PDB entry 2C5B | X-ray diffraction, 2.50 A resolution | chains B and C of the 3 polymer chains in the assembly

Chain B (and C):
Name: 5'-fluoro-5'-deoxyadenosine synthase
Organism: Streptomyces cattleya
Notes: EC 2.5.1.63; chain C of this document is another copy of the same molecule, construct and numbering; everything in this record applies to it too
Reference sequence: Q70GK9 (Q70GK9_STRCT); numbering as in UniProt (aligned over 1-299)
Amino-acid sequence (299 residues; each row starts with the number of its first residue):
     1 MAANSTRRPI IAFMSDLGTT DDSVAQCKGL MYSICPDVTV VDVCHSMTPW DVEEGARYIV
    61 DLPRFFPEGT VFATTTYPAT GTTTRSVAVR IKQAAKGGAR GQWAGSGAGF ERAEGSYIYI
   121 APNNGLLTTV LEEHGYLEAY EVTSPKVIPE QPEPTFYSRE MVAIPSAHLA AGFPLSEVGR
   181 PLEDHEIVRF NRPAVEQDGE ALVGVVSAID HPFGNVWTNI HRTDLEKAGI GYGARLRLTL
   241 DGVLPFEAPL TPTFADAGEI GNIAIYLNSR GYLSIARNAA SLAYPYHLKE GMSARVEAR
Disordered / not traced: 1-7, 299
Residues lining bound ligands:
  - 5'-fluoro-2',5'-dideoxyadenosine (5F1), molecule 1: Asp16, Leu17, Trp50, Thr76, Tyr77, Pro78, Thr80, Thr155, Phe156, Tyr157, Ser158
  - 5'-fluoro-2',5'-dideoxyadenosine (5F1), molecule 2: Phe213, Asn215, Phe254, Ala276, Arg277, Asn278, Ala279, Ala280
  - methionine (MET), molecule 1: Leu17, Asp21, Ser23, Thr155, Phe156
  - methionine (MET), molecule 2: Asp210, Phe213, Asn215, Trp217, Phe254, Ser269, Arg270
UniProt features mapped onto this chain:
  - binding site (S-adenosyl-L-methionine): Asp16, Asp21 to Ser23, Tyr77, Ser158, Asp210, Asn215, Ser269, Arg270, Arg277 to Ala279
  - mutagenesis: Asp16 (D16A: Loss of 5'-FDA synthase activity; D16N: Loss of 5'-FDA synthase activity; D16S: Loss of 5'-FDA synthase activity), Thr80 (T80A: Weak 5'-FDA synthase activity. 2-fold increase of the affinity binding for S-adenosyl-L-methionine and 4-fold decrease of the affinity binding for fluoride ...), Phe156 (F156A: Weak 5'-FDA synthase activity; F156V: Weak 5'-FDA synthase activity), Ser158 (S158A: The 5'-FDA synthase activity is 40% of the wild-type. 2-fold increase of the affinity binding for fluoride and 1.5-fold decrease of the affinity binding for S-adenosyl-L-methionine ...)
Reported in the primary citation:
  - binding site for 5'-fluoro-2',5'-dideoxyadenosine: Asp16, Tyr77, Ser158

Interface between chain B and chain C:
Contacting residue pairs - 78 pairs, chain B then chain C:
  Asp16(B) with Pro212(C); Phe213(C)
  Leu17(B) with His211(C); Pro212(C)
  Gly18(B) with Pro212(C)
  Thr19(B) with Cys44(C)
  Thr20(B) with Cys44(C); Tyr58(C); His211(C)
  Asp21(B) with Val43(C); Cys44(C); Tyr58(C); Asp210(C); Arg270(C), salt bridge
  Asp22(B) with Val43(C); Tyr58(C); Leu62(C); Arg270(C), salt bridge
  Ser23(B) with Arg270(C), hydrogen bond
  Ala25(B) with Asp42(C); Val43(C), hydrophobic; Phe66(C)
  Gln26(B) with Phe65(C); Arg270(C)
  Lys28(B) with Val41(C)
  Gly29(B) with Phe65(C); Phe66(C); Pro67(C)
  Leu30(B) with Phe65(C), hydrogen bond (backbone-backbone); Ala104(C), hydrophobic; Gly105(C)
  Tyr32(B) with Ile10(C), hydrophobic; Thr39(C); Val41(C), hydrophobic; Pro67(C)
  Ser33(B) with Phe65(C), hydrogen bond (side chain-backbone); Phe66(C); Pro67(C); Arg112(C), hydrogen bond
  Ile34(B) with Phe110(C), hydrophobic
  Pro49(B) with Pro212(C); Phe213(C), hydrophobic
  Trp50(B) with Phe213(C); Ala279(C); Ala280(C); Ser281(C)
  Thr80(B) with Thr253(C), hydrogen bond (backbone-side chain); Phe254(C)
  Gly81(B) with Thr253(C)
  Thr82(B) with Ala255(C)
  Pro145(B) with Gly107(C), hydrogen bond (backbone-backbone)
  Lys146(B) with Ser106(C)
  Val147(B) with Ser106(C)
  Ile148(B) with Ser106(C); Gly107(C), hydrogen bond (backbone-backbone)
  Pro149(B) with Gly105(C); Ser106(C); Gly107(C)
  Glu150(B) with Gly107(C), hydrogen bond (backbone-backbone); Ala108(C)
  Gln151(B) with Gln102(C), hydrogen bond (backbone-side chain)
  Glu153(B) with Gly98(C); Ala99(C), hydrogen bond (side chain-backbone); Gln102(C); Asn268(C); Ser269(C)
  Pro154(B) with Pro252(C); Thr253(C)
  Thr155(B) with Pro252(C); Thr253(C); Phe254(C); Tyr266(C); Ser269(C), hydrogen bond (side chain-backbone)
  Phe156(B) with Ser269(C)
  Arg159(B) with Phe65(C)
  Ile164(B) with Gly105(C); Ser106(C)
  His168(B) with Ser106(C), hydrogen bond
Other interface residues (no listed pair), chain B (36 interface residues in all): Pro78
Other interface residues (no listed pair), chain C (42 interface residues in all): Ser46, Arg57, Asp61, Trp217, Leu267, Asn278

In short:
36 residues of chain B and 42 residues of chain C are in contact, with 12 hydrogen bonds and 2 salt bridges.
Polar contacts include Asp21(B)-Arg270(C), Asp22(B)-Arg270(C) and Ser23(B)-Arg270(C). Ligands of chain B:
methionine and 5'-fluoro-2',5'-dideoxyadenosine. From the paper: a binding site for
5'-fluoro-2',5'-dideoxyadenosine at Asp16(B), Tyr77(B) and Ser158(B).
Both chains are 5'-fluoro-5'-deoxyadenosine synthase (Streptomyces cattleya). Entry 2C5B (X-ray crystal
structure of 5'-fluorodeoxyadenosine synthase from Streptomyces cattleya complexed with
2'deoxy-5'deoxy-fluoroadenosine) was determined by X-ray diffraction, deposited together with 2CC2, 2CBX and
2C4U.
